5VAI - chains A and N of the 6 polymer chains in the assembly; structure by electron microscopy, 4.10 A resolution (low resolution: residue-level contacts below are approximate; hydrogen-bond / salt-bridge calls are withheld).

[Chain A]
Name: Guanine nucleotide-binding protein G(s) subunit alpha isoforms short
Organism: Homo sapiens
Notes: fragment: UNP residuews 1-380
Reference sequence: P63092 (GNAS2_HUMAN), isoform P63092-2; the author numbering skips numbers that UniProt does not, so the offset changes along the chain: 1-59 = UniProt 1-59; 74-394 = UniProt 60-380
Chain sequence (380 residues; numbered 1 to 394; 14 numbers in that range are skipped by the numbering (no residue carries them; nothing is unmodelled there); the number before each row is that of its first residue):
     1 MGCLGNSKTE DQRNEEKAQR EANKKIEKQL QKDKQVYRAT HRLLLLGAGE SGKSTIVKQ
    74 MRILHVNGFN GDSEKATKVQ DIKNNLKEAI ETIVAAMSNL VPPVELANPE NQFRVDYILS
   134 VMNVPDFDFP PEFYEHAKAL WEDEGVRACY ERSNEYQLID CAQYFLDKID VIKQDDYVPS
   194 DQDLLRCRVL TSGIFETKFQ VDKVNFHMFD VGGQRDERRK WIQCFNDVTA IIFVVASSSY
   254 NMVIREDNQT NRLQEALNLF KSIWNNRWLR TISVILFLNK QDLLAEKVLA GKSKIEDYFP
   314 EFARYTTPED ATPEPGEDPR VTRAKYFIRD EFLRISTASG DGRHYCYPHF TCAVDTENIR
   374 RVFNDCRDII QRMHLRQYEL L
Not modelled in the structure: 1-8, 74-204, 256-262
Differences from the reference sequence: conflict Asp-188 (Ala174 in P63092)

[Chain N]
Name: nanobody 35
Organism: Lama glama
Notes: antibody fragment or engineered binder
Chain sequence (138 residues; row label = number of the first residue in the row):
     1 QVQLQESGGG LVQPGGSLRL SCAASGFTFS NYKMNWVRQA PGKGLEWVSD ISQSGASISY
    61 TGSVKGRFTI SRDNAKNTLY LQMNSLKPED TAVYYCARCP APFTRDCFDV TSTTYAYRGQ
   121 GTQVTVSSHH HHHHEPEA
Not modelled in the structure: 129-138
Disulfide bonds: Cys-22/Cys-96, Cys-99/Cys-107

[Interface between chain A and chain N]
Contacting residue pairs - 30 pairs, chain A then chain N:
  Arg-228(A) / Thr-114(N)
  Asp-229(A) / Thr-111(N)
  Asp-229(A) / Ser-112(N)
  Glu-230(A) / Thr-111(N)
  Glu-230(A) / Thr-114(N)
  Arg-232(A) / Pro-100(N)
  Arg-232(A) / Phe-108(N)
  Ile-235(A) / Phe-108(N)
  Met-255(A) / Lys-43(N)
  Thr-263(A) / Lys-43(N)
  Thr-263(A) / Glu-46(N)
  Arg-265(A) / Lys-43(N)
  Gln-267(A) / Trp-47(N)
  Gln-267(A) / Thr-61(N)
  Glu-268(A) / Trp-47(N)
  Glu-268(A) / Val-110(N)
  Asn-271(A) / Trp-47(N)
  Lys-274(A) / Lys-33(N)
  Lys-274(A) / Asp-50(N)
  Ser-275(A) / Asp-106(N)
  Ser-275(A) / Cys-107(N)
  Asn-278(A) / Arg-105(N)
  Asn-278(A) / Asp-106(N)
  Asn-279(A) / Asp-106(N)
  Asp-310(A) / Gly-62(N)
  Asp-310(A) / Ser-63(N)
  Asp-310(A) / Lys-87(N)
  Asp-310(A) / Glu-89(N)
  Tyr-311(A) / Gly-62(N)
  Tyr-311(A) / Ser-63(N)
Also at the interface, not in a pair above, chain A (20 interface residues in all): Arg-231, Leu-272, Pro-313
Also at the interface, not in a pair above, chain N (23 interface residues in all): Arg-38, Ser-59, Tyr-115, Ala-116

[Summary]
The interface between chain A and chain N involves 20 residues on one side and 23 on the other.
Chain A is Guanine nucleotide-binding protein G(s) subunit alpha isoforms short (Homo sapiens) and chain N is
nanobody 35 (Lama glama); the structure, Cryo-EM structure of the activated Glucagon-like peptide-1 receptor
in complex with G protein, was determined by electron microscopy.
